Entry 7VEA (electron microscopy, 3.70 A resolution); this record covers chains aJ and aM of the 90 polymer chains in the assembly.

Chain aJ:
Protein: Allophycocyanin beta chain
Organism: Thermosynechococcus vestitus BP-1
UniProtKB: P50031 (APCB_THEEB); the author numbering skips numbers that UniProt does not, so the offset changes along the chain: 1-71 = UniProt 1-71; 75-150 = UniProt 72-147; 161-174 = UniProt 148-161
Sequence (161 residues; numbered 1 to 174; 13 numbers in that range are skipped by the numbering (no residue carries them; nothing is unmodelled there); the number before each row is that of its first residue):
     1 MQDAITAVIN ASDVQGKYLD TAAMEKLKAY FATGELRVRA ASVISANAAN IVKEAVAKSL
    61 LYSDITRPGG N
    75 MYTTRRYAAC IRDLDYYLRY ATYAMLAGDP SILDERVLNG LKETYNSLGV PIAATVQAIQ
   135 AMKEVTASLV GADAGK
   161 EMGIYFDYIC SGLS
Modified residues: Asn-71 (N-methyl asparagine; MEN)
Covalently attached groups: covalent link Asn-71/Met-75; phycocyanobilin (CYC) linked to Cys-84
Residues lining bound ligands:
  - phycocyanobilin (CYC), molecule 1: Leu-60, Ile-65, Asn-71, Met-75, Arg-79, Arg-80, Ala-83, Arg-86, Asp-87, Leu-88, Tyr-90, Tyr-91, Tyr-94, Arg-110, Val-111, Leu-115, Thr-118, Tyr-119, Leu-122, Val-124, Pro-125, Ala-128, Thr-129, Ala-132
  - phycocyanobilin (CYC), molecule 2: Leu-61, Tyr-62, Thr-66, Tyr-76, Thr-77, Thr-78
Swiss-Prot annotation at these positions:
  - binding site ((2R,3E)-phycocyanobilin): Cys-84
  - modified residue: Asn-71 (N4-methylasparagine)
From the paper describing this entry:
  - binding site for phycocyanobilin: Cys-84, Tyr-90

Chain aM:
Protein: Phycobiliprotein ApcE
Organism: Thermosynechococcus vestitus BP-1
UniProtKB: Q8DGF2 (Q8DGF2_THEEB); numbering as in UniProt (aligned over 1-1139)
Sequence (1139 residues; row label = number of the first residue in the row):
     1 MVVKASGGSS VARPQLYQTV PVSTIIQAEQ QDRFLNRGEL DELAVYLRSG AKRLEIATTL
    61 TRNADIIVSR AANRIFVGGS PMAFLSRPQT EEAPQFTTGA RGEAIDIKEA MKLGTATYVD
   121 TRGGFLEGLR SIFSASSGGA PVGFKPINIA RYGPARMEKS LRDLDWFLRY TTYAIVAGDP
   181 NILAVNTRGL REIIEAACSS DATIAALQEM RRAALSYFEK DAEAKGIVET YFDVLINEFI
   241 APAPSDKVRQ RNSTDLQGLQ LPQIYFNAAE RRPKFVMKPG LSAAEKNEVV KAAYRQIFER
   301 DISRAYGLGI SDLESKVKNG SISMKEFIRQ LAKSPLYRKN FYEPYINSRA LELAFRHILG
   361 RGPSSREEVQ TYFAIISKGG LPALVDALVD SKEYSDYFGE ETVPYLRGLG QEAQECRNWG
   421 AQQDLFKYSA PFRKVPQFIT TFAAQDQPLP DQHPYGSGND PLEIQFGAIF PKEKKNPSAR
   481 PQPFNKDTRR ILIARGPGIN NQVSNPGARG LTPGTLGPKV FKLDQLPSIN ARIGKRSIAT
   541 GTDSVKFAES STQRVIRAAY LQVFGRDVYE GQRQKVAEIK LENGEISVRE FVRILAKSNL
   601 FRSLYWTPLY VTKAIEYIHR RLLGRPTYGR QEMNAYFDIA SKKGLYGLVD AIIDSQEYSE
   661 AFGEDTVPYE RYITPQGLAL RSLRVGTIGE TGVPPEKEET PRFVELGAVT ELRTEPAIQF
   721 RANQGVSKRR EQTKVFKLTD LNDKQNLQLV IQAAYRQVFE RDVAPYIVRD EFTALESKLS
   781 NGEITLKEFI EALGCSELYQ KEFYTPYPNT KVIELGTKHF LGRAPLDQAE IRRYNQILAT
   841 QGLKAFVQAL VSSAEYAQAF GEDTVPYRRF PTLPAANFPN TEKLHNQLTK QSDAIVVPSF
   901 APVKPRLDNT KLPLLSRAIA EQEAKARQAD PSKPRFIELG RSFRNGDGQS VEVGVGTTRR
   961 RPARIFRMTV GAPSAEVELV INAIYCQVMD VFSGQVPSQF RRPDLESRLR NGEITVREFV
  1021 RTLASSEIYR NRFYTPYPNT KVIEFLFRHL LGRAPATQAE IRQYNKILAD QGLKTAVETM
  1081 VNSPEYSRYF GEDVVPYKRF PTLPAGNYIG SVKADADLVK QSWSSLSPSL VGIQPSHRD
Disordered / not traced: 1, 81-153, 526-552, 941-952, 1134-1139
Covalently attached groups: phycocyanobilin (CYC) linked to Cys-198
Residues lining bound ligands:
  - phycocyanobilin (CYC), molecule 1: Pro-14, Gln-257, Leu-259, Leu-261, Tyr-265, Leu-409, Ala-413, Gln-414, Glu-415, Cys-416, Trp-419
  - phycocyanobilin (CYC), molecule 2: Ile-75, Ala-155, Arg-156, Lys-159, Ser-160, Asp-163, Trp-166, Phe-167, Tyr-170, Asn-186, Thr-187, Leu-190, Ile-193, Ile-194, Ala-197, Ser-199, Ala-202, Thr-203
  - phycocyanobilin (CYC), molecule 3: Arg-300, Tyr-306, Tyr-428, Phe-432
  - phycocyanobilin (CYC), molecule 4: Ile-346, Asn-347, Ser-348, Arg-366, Gln-370, Phe-373, Ile-439
  - phycocyanobilin (CYC), molecule 5: Tyr-455, Tyr-610, Val-611, Thr-612, Arg-630, Asn-634, Phe-637
  - phycocyanobilin (CYC), molecule 6: Ile-464, Gln-465, Phe-466, Gly-467, Ile-469, Arg-566
  - phycocyanobilin (CYC), molecule 7: Arg-489, Ile-491, Leu-492, Ile-493, Ala-494, Gly-498, Asn-501, Val-503
  - phycocyanobilin (CYC), molecule 8: Gly-725, Val-726, Arg-730, Pro-871, Thr-872, Leu-873, Pro-874, Ala-875, Phe-878
  - phycocyanobilin (CYC), molecule 9: Arg-761, Leu-888, Thr-889, Lys-890
  - phycocyanobilin (CYC), molecule 10: Thr-773, Leu-775, Glu-776, Lys-778, Leu-779
  - phycocyanobilin (CYC), molecule 11: Asn-809, Thr-810, Gln-828, Ile-831, Arg-832, Asn-835, Ser-899
  - phycocyanobilin (CYC), molecule 12: Arg-959, Arg-960, Thr-1102, Leu-1103, Pro-1104, Ala-1105, Tyr-1108
  - phycocyanobilin (CYC), molecule 13: Phe-992, Leu-1118, Val-1119, Gln-1121, Ser-1122, Trp-1123
  - phycocyanobilin (CYC), molecule 14: Asp-1004, Ser-1007, Arg-1008, Arg-1010, Asn-1011
  - phycocyanobilin (CYC), molecule 15: Asn-1039, Thr-1040, Arg-1062, Asn-1065
From the paper describing this entry:
  - binding site for phycocyanobilin: Tyr-265, Tyr-306, Ser-348, Arg-366, Phe-373, Cys-416, Tyr-428, Phe-432, Tyr-455, Tyr-610, Arg-630, Phe-637, Arg-730, Arg-761, Asn-809, Asn-835, Thr-872, Leu-873, Phe-878, Lys-890, Phe-992, Ser-1122
  - binding site for phycocyanobilin: Trp-166 (proposed by the authors, not directly observed)

Chain aJ / chain aM interface:
Contacting residue pairs - 32 pairs, chain aJ then chain aM:
  Val-14(aJ) with Glu-690(aM); Pro-695(aM), hydrophobic
  Gln-15(aJ) with Glu-696(aM), hydrogen bond (side chain-backbone); Lys-697(aM)
  Arg-79(aJ) with Tyr-569(aM)
  Ala-82(aJ) with Tyr-569(aM), hydrogen bond (backbone-side chain)
  Ala-83(aJ) with Tyr-569(aM), hydrogen bond (backbone-side chain)
  Arg-86(aJ) with Phe-466(aM); Arg-566(aM); Tyr-569(aM), hydrogen bond
  Tyr-90(aJ) with Gln-465(aM); Phe-466(aM), hydrophobic; Arg-566(aM)
  Tyr-94(aJ) with Gln-465(aM), hydrogen bond
  Ser-105(aJ) with Gly-686(aM); Thr-687(aM)
  Asp-108(aJ) with Arg-684(aM), salt bridge; Val-685(aM); Gly-686(aM); Thr-687(aM)
  Glu-109(aJ) with Arg-495(aM), salt bridge
  Arg-110(aJ) with Gln-465(aM)
  Leu-112(aJ) with Arg-684(aM)
  Asn-113(aJ) with Glu-463(aM); Ile-464(aM); Arg-681(aM)
  Glu-117(aJ) with Leu-462(aM)
  Thr-118(aJ) with Leu-462(aM); Ile-464(aM)
  Ser-121(aJ) with Ile-469(aM)
  Leu-122(aJ) with Ile-469(aM), hydrophobic
  Tyr-168(aJ) with Val-685(aM), hydrogen bond (side chain-backbone)
Other interface residues (no listed pair), chain aJ (21 interface residues in all): Asp-87, Gly-114
Other interface residues (no listed pair), chain aM (23 interface residues in all): Lys-475, Gly-565, Asp-567, Leu-680, Glu-698

Overview:
21 residues of chain aJ and 23 residues of chain aM are in contact; the contacts include 6 hydrogen bonds and
2 salt bridges. Polar pairs include Asp-108(aJ)/Arg-684(aM), Glu-109(aJ)/Arg-495(aM) and
Gln-15(aJ)/Glu-696(aM). Ligands of chain aJ: phycocyanobilin. From the paper: a binding site for
phycocyanobilin at Cys-84(aJ), Tyr-90(aJ) and Tyr-265(aM) among others.
Chain aJ is Allophycocyanin beta chain and chain aM is Phycobiliprotein ApcE, both from Thermosynechococcus
vestitus BP-1; the structure, Pentacylindrical allophycocyanin core from Thermosynechococcus vulcanus, was
determined by electron microscopy.
